PDB entry 2OZR | X-ray diffraction, 2.30 A resolution | chains C and E of the 8 polymer chains in the assembly

== Chain C (and E) ==
Protein: Collagenase 3
Source organism: Homo sapiens
Notes: EC 3.4.24.-; fragment: Catalytic Domain; chain E of this document is another copy of the same molecule, construct and numbering; everything in this record applies to it too
Reference sequence: P45452 (MMP13_HUMAN); residues 83-249 here correspond to UniProt positions 104-270 (UniProt number = residue number + 21)
Amino-acid sequence (170 residues; numbered 80 to 249; the number before each row is that of its first residue):
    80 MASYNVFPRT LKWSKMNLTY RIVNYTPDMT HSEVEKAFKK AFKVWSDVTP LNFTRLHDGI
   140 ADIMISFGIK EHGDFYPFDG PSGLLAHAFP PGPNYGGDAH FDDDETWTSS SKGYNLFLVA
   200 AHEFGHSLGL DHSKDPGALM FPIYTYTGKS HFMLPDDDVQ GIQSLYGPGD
Not modelled in the structure: 80-82 (chain E: 80-82, 228-230)
Construct notes: expression tag (80-82)
Bound ions: Ca2+ site 1: Asp107, Asp182, Glu184; Ca2+ site 2: Asp141, Asn173, Gly175, Asp177; Zn2+ site 1: His151, Asp153, His166, His179; Ca2+ site 3: Asp158, Gly159, Ser161, Leu163, Asp181, Glu184; Zn2+ site 2: His201, His205, His211 (together with acetohydroxamic acid)
Small-molecule neighbours:
  - GG1 (4-{[1-methyl-2,4-dioxo-6-(3-phenylprop-1-yn-1-yl)-1,4-dihydroquinazolin-3(2h)-yl]methyl}benzoic acid): Lys119, Ser188, Asn194, Phe196, Leu197, Val198, His201, Gly216, Ala217, Leu218, Phe220, Pro221, Ile222, Tyr223, Thr224, Tyr225, Thr226, Gly227, Lys228, Ser229, His230, Phe231, Met232, Pro234
  - acetohydroxamic acid (HAE): Ala165, His201, Glu202, His205, His211, Pro221
UniProt features mapped onto this chain:
  - active site: Glu202
  - binding site (Ca(2+)): Asp107, Asp141, Asp158, Gly159, Ser161, Leu163, Asn173, Gly175, Asp177, Asp181, Asp182, Glu184
  - binding site (Zn(2+)): His151, Asp153, His166, His179, His201, His205, His211, Met219
  - glycosylation (N-linked (GlcNAc...) asparagine): Asn96, Asn131

== Interface between chain C and chain E ==
Pairs across the interface - 48 pairs, chain C then chain E:
  Tyr83(C) - Asp236(E)  hydrogen bond (backbone-side chain)
  Tyr83(C) - Gln239(E)
  Tyr83(C) - Gly240(E)
  Asn84(C) - Leu209(E)
  Asn84(C) - Asp210(E)  hydrogen bond (backbone-backbone)
  Asn84(C) - His211(E)  hydrogen bond (side chain-backbone)
  Val85(C) - Gly208(E)
  Val85(C) - Gly240(E)
  Val85(C) - Ser243(E)
  Val85(C) - Leu244(E)  hydrophobic
  Phe86(C) - Arg88(E)
  Phe86(C) - Leu90(E)
  Phe86(C) - Pro169(E)  hydrophobic
  Phe86(C) - His205(E)
  Phe86(C) - Gly208(E)  hydrogen bond (backbone-backbone)
  Phe86(C) - Leu209(E)
  Phe86(C) - Asp210(E)
  Pro87(C) - Arg88(E)  hydrogen bond (backbone-side chain)
  Pro87(C) - Leu90(E)
  Pro87(C) - Asp210(E)
  Arg88(C) - Arg88(E)
  Arg88(C) - Leu90(E)
  Thr89(C) - Val85(E)
  Thr89(C) - Phe86(E)  hydrogen bond (side chain-backbone)
  Thr89(C) - Arg88(E)
  Leu90(C) - Arg88(E)
  Gly152(C) - Phe154(E)
  Asp153(C) - Phe154(E)
  Phe154(C) - Gly152(E)
  Phe154(C) - Phe154(E)
  Pro169(C) - Phe86(E)  hydrophobic
  Pro172(C) - Tyr155(E)
  Asn173(C) - Phe154(E)  hydrogen bond (side chain-backbone)
  Asn173(C) - Tyr155(E)
  Tyr174(C) - Phe154(E)
  Gly208(C) - Val85(E)
  Gly208(C) - Phe86(E)
  Leu209(C) - Asn84(E)
  Asp210(C) - Asn84(E)  hydrogen bond (backbone-backbone)
  Asp210(C) - Val85(E)
  Asp210(C) - Phe86(E)
  His211(C) - Asn84(E)
  Ser212(C) - Tyr83(E)
  Lys213(C) - Asn84(E)
  Asp236(C) - Tyr83(E)  hydrogen bond (side chain-backbone)
  Gly240(C) - Tyr83(E)
  Ser243(C) - Tyr83(E)
  Leu244(C) - Val85(E)  hydrophobic
Also at the interface, not in a pair above, chain C (26 interface residues in all): Gln239
Also at the interface, not in a pair above, chain E (24 interface residues in all): Asp153, Pro170, Tyr174, Ser212

== Overview ==
Chain C and chain E form an interface of 26 and 24 residues respectively; the contacts include 9 hydrogen
bonds. Polar pairs include Tyr83(C)-Asp236(E), Asn84(C)-His211(E) and Pro87(C)-Arg88(E). Ligands of chain C:
compound GG1 and acetohydroxamic acid.
Both chains are Collagenase 3 (Homo sapiens). Entry 2OZR (MMP13 Catalytic Domain Complexed with
4-{[1-methyl-2,4-dioxo-6-(3-phenylprop-1-yn-1-yl)-1,4-dihydroquinazolin-3(2H)-yl]methyl}benzoic acid) was
determined by X-ray diffraction together with 2OW9 from the same study.
